3JBW - chains C and G of the 10 polymer chains in the assembly; structure by electron microscopy, 4.60 A resolution (low resolution: residue-level contacts below are approximate; hydrogen-bond / salt-bridge calls are withheld).

Chain C:
Name: V(D)J recombination-activating protein 1
From: Danio rerio
Notes: EC 3.1.-.-, 6.3.2.-
UniProtKB: O13033 (RAG1_DANRE); residue numbers follow UniProt; this construct covers 271-1031
Amino-acid sequence (764 residues; each row starts with the number of its first residue):
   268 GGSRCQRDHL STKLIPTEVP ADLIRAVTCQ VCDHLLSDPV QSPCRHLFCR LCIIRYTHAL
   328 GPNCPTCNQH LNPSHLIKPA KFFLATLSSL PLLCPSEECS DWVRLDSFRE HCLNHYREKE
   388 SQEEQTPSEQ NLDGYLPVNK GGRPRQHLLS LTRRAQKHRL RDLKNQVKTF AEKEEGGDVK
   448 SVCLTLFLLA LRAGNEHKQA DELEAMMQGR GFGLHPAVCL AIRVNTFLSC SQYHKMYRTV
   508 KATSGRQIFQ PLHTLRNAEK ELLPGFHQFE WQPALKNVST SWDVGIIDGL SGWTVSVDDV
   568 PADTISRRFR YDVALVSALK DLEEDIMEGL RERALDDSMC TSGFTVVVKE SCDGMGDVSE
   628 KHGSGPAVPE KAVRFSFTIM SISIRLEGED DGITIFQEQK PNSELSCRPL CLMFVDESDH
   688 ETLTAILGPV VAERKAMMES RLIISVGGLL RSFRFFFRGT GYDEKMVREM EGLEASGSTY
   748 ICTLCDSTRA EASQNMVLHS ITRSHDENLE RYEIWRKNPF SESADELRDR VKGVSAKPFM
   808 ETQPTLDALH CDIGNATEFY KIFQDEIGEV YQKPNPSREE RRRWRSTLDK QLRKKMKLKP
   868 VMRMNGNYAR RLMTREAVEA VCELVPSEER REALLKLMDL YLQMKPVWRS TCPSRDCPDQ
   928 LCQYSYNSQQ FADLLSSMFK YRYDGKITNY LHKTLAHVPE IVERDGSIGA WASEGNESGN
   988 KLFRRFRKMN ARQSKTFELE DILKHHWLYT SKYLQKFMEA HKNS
Unresolved in the structure: 268-407, 1030-1031
Construct notes: expression tag (268-270)
Ion coordination: Zn2+: Cys749, His959, His964

Chain G:
Molecule: Nicked 23-RSS intermediate reverse strand
Sequence (61 nucleotides; row label = number of the first residue in the row):
     1 CTGCAGGGTT TTTGTACAGC CAGACAGTGG AGTACTACCA CTGTGTAAGA CAGGCCAGAT
    61 C

Chain C / chain G interface:
Pairs across the interface (25):
  Gly408(C) with DG8(G); DT9(G)
  Gly409(C) with DG8(G); DT9(G)
  Arg410(C) with DT10(G); DT11(G); DT12(G)
  Arg412(C) with DT10(G); DT11(G)
  Gln413(C) with DT12(G)
  Leu418(C) with DT12(G); DT13(G)
  Arg421(C) with DT13(G)
  Ala422(C) with DT12(G)
  Arg426(C) with DT12(G)
  Lys508(C) with DC35(G)
  His520(C) with DA34(G)
  Ser626(C) with DG43(G)
  Lys628(C) with DT42(G)
  His629(C) with DT42(G)
  Gly630(C) with DC41(G)
  Ser631(C) with DC41(G)
  Gln1000(C) with DC41(G); DT42(G)
  Ser1001(C) with DC41(G)
Other interface residues (no listed pair), chain C (20 interface residues in all): Tyr504, Pro518
Other interface residues (no listed pair), chain G (13 interface residues in all): DT33, DA40

Summary:
The interface between chain C and chain G involves 20 residues on one side and 13 on the other. The Zn2+ site
is built by Cys749(C), His959(C) and His964(C).
Here chain C is V(D)J recombination-activating protein 1 (Danio rerio) and chain G is Nicked 23-RSS
intermediate reverse strand. Entry 3JBW (Cryo-electron microscopy structure of RAG Paired Complex (with NBD,
no symmetry)) was determined by electron microscopy (same publication as 3JBX and 3JBY).
